Entry 8F8M (X-ray diffraction, 2.60 A resolution); this record covers chains A and B.

[Chain A]
Molecule: Nuclear receptor subfamily 5 group A member 2
Source organism: Homo sapiens
Notes: fragment: Nuclear receptor ligand-binding domain
UniProt: O00482 (NR5A2_HUMAN); numbering as in UniProt (aligned over 299-541)
Chain sequence (246 residues; each row starts with the number of its first residue):
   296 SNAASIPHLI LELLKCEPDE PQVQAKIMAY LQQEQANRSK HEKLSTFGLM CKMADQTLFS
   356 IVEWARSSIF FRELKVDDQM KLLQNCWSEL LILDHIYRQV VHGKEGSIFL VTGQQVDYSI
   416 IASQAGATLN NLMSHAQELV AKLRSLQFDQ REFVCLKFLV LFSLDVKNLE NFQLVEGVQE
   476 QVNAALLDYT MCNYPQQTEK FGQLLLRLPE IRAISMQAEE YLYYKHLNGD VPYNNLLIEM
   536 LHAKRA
Unresolved in the structure: 296-298, 539-541
Construct notes: expression tag (296-298)
UniProt features mapped onto this chain:
  - region: Tyr528 to Lys539 (AF-2)
  - binding site (a phospholipid derivative): Gly421 to Leu424, Tyr516, Lys520
Residues lining bound ligands: XKE ((1R,3AR,6AR)-4-phenyl-3A-(1-phenylethenyl)-5-[9-(1H-1,2,3,4-tetrazol-5-yl)nonyl]-2,3,6,6A-tetrahydro-1H-pentalen-1-ol): Thr341, Phe342, Met345, Cys346, Met348, Ala349, Leu386, Ile387, His390, Ile416, Gln419, Ala420, Gly421, Leu424, Leu427, Met428, Ala431, Ile509, Tyr516, Leu517, Lys520

[Chain B]
Molecule: Nuclear receptor coactivator 2
UniProt: Q15596 (NCOA2_HUMAN); numbering as in UniProt (aligned over 740-753)
Chain sequence (14 residues; numbered 740 to 753; the number before each row is that of its first residue):
   740 KENALLRYLL DKDD
Unresolved in the structure: 740-741, 753

[How chain A and chain B interact]
Residue-residue contacts - 16 pairs, chain A then chain B:
  Phe354(A) - Leu748(B)  hydrophobic
  Arg361(A) - Leu748(B)
  Arg361(A) - Leu749(B)  hydrogen bond (side chain-backbone)
  Arg361(A) - Asp752(B)
  Arg367(A) - Asp752(B)  salt bridge
  Val371(A) - Leu749(B)  hydrophobic
  Val371(A) - Asp750(B)
  Asp372(A) - Arg746(B)  salt bridge
  Gln374(A) - Leu749(B)
  Met375(A) - Leu745(B)  hydrophobic
  Met375(A) - Arg746(B)
  Asn530(A) - Leu744(B)
  Glu534(A) - Asn742(B)  hydrogen bond (backbone-side chain)
  Glu534(A) - Leu744(B)
  Met535(A) - Asn742(B)
  Met535(A) - Leu745(B)  hydrophobic
Also at the interface, not in a pair above, chain A (15 interface residues in all): Val357, Phe366, Leu378, Gln379, Leu531

[In short]
15 residues of chain A and 8 residues of chain B are in contact; the contacts include 2 hydrogen bonds and 2
salt bridges. Polar contacts include Arg367(A)-Asp752(B), Asp372(A)-Arg746(B) and Arg361(A)-Leu749(B). Bound
to chain A: compound XKE.
Here chain A is Nuclear receptor subfamily 5 group A member 2 (Homo sapiens) and chain B is Nuclear receptor
coactivator 2. Entry 8F8M (LRH-1 bound to small molecule Tet and fragment of coactivator Tif2) was determined
by X-ray diffraction.
